8IGS - chains I and K of the 7 polymer chains in the assembly; structure by electron microscopy, 3.40 A resolution.

# Chain I
Name: DNA-directed RNA polymerase subunit beta
Source organism: Escherichia coli (strain K12)
Notes: EC 2.7.7.6
UniProtKB: P0A8V2 (RPOB_ECOLI); residues 1-1342 here = UniProt positions 1-1342
Chain sequence (1342 residues; numbered 1 to 1342; the number before each row is that of its first residue):
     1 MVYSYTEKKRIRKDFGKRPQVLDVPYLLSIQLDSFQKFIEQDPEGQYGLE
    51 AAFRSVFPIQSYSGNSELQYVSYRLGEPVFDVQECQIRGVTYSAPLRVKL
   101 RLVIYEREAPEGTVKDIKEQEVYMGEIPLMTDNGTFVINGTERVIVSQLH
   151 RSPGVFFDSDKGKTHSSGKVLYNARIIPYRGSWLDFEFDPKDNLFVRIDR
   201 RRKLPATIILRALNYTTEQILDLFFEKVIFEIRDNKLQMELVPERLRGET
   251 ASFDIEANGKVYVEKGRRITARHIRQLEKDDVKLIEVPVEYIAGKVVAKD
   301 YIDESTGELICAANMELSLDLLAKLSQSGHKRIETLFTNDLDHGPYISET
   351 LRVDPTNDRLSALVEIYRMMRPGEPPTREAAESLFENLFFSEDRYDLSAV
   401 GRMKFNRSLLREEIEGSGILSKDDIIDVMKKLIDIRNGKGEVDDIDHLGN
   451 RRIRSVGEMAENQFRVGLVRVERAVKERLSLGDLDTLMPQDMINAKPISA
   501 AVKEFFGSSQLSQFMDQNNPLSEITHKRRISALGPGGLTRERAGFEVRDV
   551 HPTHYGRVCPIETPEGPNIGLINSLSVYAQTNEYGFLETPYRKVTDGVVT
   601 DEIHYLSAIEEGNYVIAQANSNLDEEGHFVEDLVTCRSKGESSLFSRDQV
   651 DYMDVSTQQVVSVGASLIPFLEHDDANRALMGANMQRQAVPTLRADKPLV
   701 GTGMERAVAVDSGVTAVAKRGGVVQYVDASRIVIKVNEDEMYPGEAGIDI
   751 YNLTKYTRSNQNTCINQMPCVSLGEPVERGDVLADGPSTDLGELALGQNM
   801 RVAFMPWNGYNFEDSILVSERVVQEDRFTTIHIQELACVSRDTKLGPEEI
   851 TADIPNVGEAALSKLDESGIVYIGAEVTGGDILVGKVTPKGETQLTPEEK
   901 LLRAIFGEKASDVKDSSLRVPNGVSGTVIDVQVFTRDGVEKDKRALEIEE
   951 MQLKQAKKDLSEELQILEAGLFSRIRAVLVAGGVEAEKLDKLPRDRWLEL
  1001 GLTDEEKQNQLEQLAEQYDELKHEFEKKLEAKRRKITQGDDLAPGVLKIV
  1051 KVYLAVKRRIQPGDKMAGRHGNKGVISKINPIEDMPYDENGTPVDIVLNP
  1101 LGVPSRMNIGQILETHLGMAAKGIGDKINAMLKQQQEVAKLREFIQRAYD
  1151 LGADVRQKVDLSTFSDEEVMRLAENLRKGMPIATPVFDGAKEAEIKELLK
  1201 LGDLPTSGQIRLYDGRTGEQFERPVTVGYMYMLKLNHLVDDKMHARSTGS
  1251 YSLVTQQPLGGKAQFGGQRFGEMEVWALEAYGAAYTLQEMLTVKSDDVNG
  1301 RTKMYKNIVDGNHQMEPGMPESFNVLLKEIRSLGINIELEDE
Disordered / not traced: 1, 225-345, 968-1020
UniProt features mapped onto this chain:
  - modified residue (N6-acetyllysine): Lys1022, Lys1200
  - mutagenesis: Ile561 (I561S: Resistant to antibiotics salinamide A and B), Ile569 (I569S: Resistant to antibiotics salinamide A and B), Ala665 (A665E: Resistant to antibiotics salinamide A and B), Asp675 (D675A/G: Resistant to antibiotics salinamide A and B), Asn677 (N677H/K: Resistant to antibiotics salinamide A and B), Leu680 (L680M: Resistant to antibiotics salinamide A and B), Glu813 (E813K: Disrupts the enzyme's active center)

# Chain K
Name: DNA-directed RNA polymerase subunit omega
Source organism: Escherichia coli (strain K12)
Notes: EC 2.7.7.6
UniProtKB: P0A800 (RPOZ_ECOLI); residues 1-91 here = UniProt positions 1-91
Chain sequence (91 residues; each row starts with the number of its first residue):
     1 MARVTVQDAVEKIGNRFDLVLVAARRARQMQVGGKDPLVPEENDKTTVIA
    51 LREIEEGLINNQILDVRERQEQQEQEAAELQAVTAIAEGRR
Disordered / not traced: 1, 78-91

# Chain I / chain K interface
Contacting residue pairs (6; chain I residue first):
  Gly1282(I) - Phe17(K)
  Tyr1285(I) - Leu21(K)  hydrophobic
  Gly1311(I) - Gln31(K)
  His1313(I) - Arg28(K)  hydrogen bond (backbone-side chain)
  His1313(I) - Gln31(K)  hydrogen bond (backbone-side chain)
  Gln1314(I) - Arg28(K)
Interface residues without a listed pair, chain I (6 interface residues in all): Asn1312
Interface residues without a listed pair, chain K (5 interface residues in all): Val32

# Overview
6 residues of chain I and 5 residues of chain K are in contact, with 2 hydrogen bonds. Among the polar pairs
are His1313(I)-Arg28(K) and His1313(I)-Gln31(K). Curated annotation (UniProt) lists 7 mutagenesis sites on
chain I.
Chain I is DNA-directed RNA polymerase subunit beta and chain K is DNA-directed RNA polymerase subunit omega,
both from Escherichia coli (strain K12); the structure, Cryo-EM structure of RNAP-promoter open complex at
lambda promoter PRE, was determined by electron microscopy (same publication as 8IGR).
